Entry 1IQE (X-ray diffraction, 2.90 A resolution); this record covers chains A and L.

[Chain A]
Protein: coagulation Factor Xa
Source organism: Homo sapiens
Notes: EC 3.4.21.6; fragment: heavy chain, catalytic domain (residues 235-469)
UniProtKB: P00742 (FA10_HUMAN); the construct lacks a stretch of the UniProt sequence and is renumbered around it, so the offset changes along the chain: 16-61 = UniProt 235-280; 62-124 = UniProt 282-344; 125-131 = UniProt 346-352; 132-145 = UniProt 355-368; 4 more segments
Amino-acid sequence (235 residues; numbered 16 to 245 plus 7 insertion-coded residues; 2 numbers in that range are skipped by the numbering (no residue carries them; nothing is unmodelled there); the number before each row is that of its first residue; a row labelled like 131A-131B holds insertion residues (131A, then the next letters in order)):
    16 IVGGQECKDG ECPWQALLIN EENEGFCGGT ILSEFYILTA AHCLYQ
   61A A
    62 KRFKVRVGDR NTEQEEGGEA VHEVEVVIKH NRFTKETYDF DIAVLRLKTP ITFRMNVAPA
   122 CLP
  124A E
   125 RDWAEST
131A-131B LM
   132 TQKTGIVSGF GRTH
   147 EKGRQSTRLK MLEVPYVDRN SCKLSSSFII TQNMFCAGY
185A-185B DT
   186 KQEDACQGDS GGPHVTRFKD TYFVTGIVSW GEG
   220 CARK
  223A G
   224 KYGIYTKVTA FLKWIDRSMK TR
Disulfides: Cys-22/Cys-27, Cys-42/Cys-58, Cys-168/Cys-182, Cys-191/Cys-220
Bound ions: Ca2+: Asp-70, Asn-72, Glu-80
Ligand contacts: XMB (4-[(2R)-3-[[(6-chloro-2-naphthalenyl)sulfonyl]amino]-1-oxo-2-[[[1-(4-pyridinyl)-4-piperidinyl]methyl]amino]propyl]-thiomorpholine-1,1-dioxide): His-57, Gln-61, Lys-96, Glu-97, Thr-98, Tyr-99, Phe-174, Asp-189, Ala-190, Cys-191, Gln-192, Ser-195, Val-213, Ser-214, Trp-215, Gly-216, Gly-218, Cys-220, Gly-226, Ile-227, Tyr-228
Curated features (UniProtKB/Swiss-Prot):
  - active site (Charge relay system): His-57, Asp-102, Ser-195

[Chain L]
Protein: coagulation Factor Xa
Source organism: Homo sapiens
Notes: EC 3.4.21.6; fragment: light chain, epidermal growth factor like domain (residues 84-179)
UniProtKB: P00742 (FA10_HUMAN); residues 44-139 here correspond to UniProt positions 84-179 (UniProt number = residue number + 40)
Amino-acid sequence (96 residues; numbered 44 to 139; the number before each row is that of its first residue):
    44 YKDGDQCETS PCQNQGKCKD GLGEYTCTCL EGFEGKNCEL FTRKLCSLDN GDCDQFCHEE
   104 QNSVVCSCAR GYTLADNGKA CIPTGPYPCG KQTLER
Disordered / not traced: 44-86, 138-139
Disulfides: Cys-89/Cys-100, Cys-96/Cys-109, Cys-111/Cys-124
Curated features (UniProtKB/Swiss-Prot):
  - modified residue: Asp-63 (3R: -3-hydroxyaspartate)

[Chain A / chain L interface]
Inter-chain disulfides: Cys-122(A)/Cys-132(L)
Residue-residue contacts (43):
  Gly-25(A) / Gln-135(L)
  Gly-25(A) / Thr-136(L)  hydrogen bond (backbone-backbone)
  Glu-26(A) / Gln-135(L)  hydrogen bond (backbone-side chain)
  Pro-28(A) / Lys-134(L)
  Pro-28(A) / Thr-136(L)
  Trp-29(A) / Gly-133(L)
  Trp-29(A) / Lys-134(L)
  Phe-114(A) / Tyr-130(L)  hydrophobic
  Arg-115(A) / Tyr-130(L)
  Arg-115(A) / Thr-136(L)
  Met-116(A) / Tyr-130(L)
  Met-116(A) / Thr-136(L)  hydrogen bond
  Met-116(A) / Leu-137(L)
  Asn-117(A) / Thr-136(L)  hydrogen bond (backbone-side chain)
  Ala-119(A) / Thr-136(L)
  Pro-120(A) / Tyr-130(L)
  Pro-120(A) / Cys-132(L)
  Pro-120(A) / Gly-133(L)  hydrogen bond (backbone-backbone)
  Ala-121(A) / Cys-132(L)
  Ala-121(A) / Gly-133(L)
  Cys-122(A) / Cys-132(L)  disulfide
  Cys-122(A) / Gly-133(L)  hydrogen bond (side chain-backbone)
  Leu-123(A) / Phe-99(L)
  Leu-123(A) / Arg-113(L)  hydrogen bond (backbone-side chain)
  Pro-124(A) / Phe-99(L)  hydrophobic
  Glu-124A(A) / Phe-99(L)
  Glu-124A(A) / His-101(L)  salt bridge
  Trp-127(A) / Asn-93(L)  hydrogen bond
  Trp-127(A) / Gln-98(L)  hydrogen bond (side chain-backbone)
  Trp-127(A) / Phe-99(L)  hydrophobic
  Trp-127(A) / Cys-100(L)
  Thr-131(A) / Asn-93(L)
  Phe-203(A) / Asn-93(L)
  Phe-203(A) / Asp-97(L)
  Lys-204(A) / Cys-96(L)  hydrogen bond (side chain-backbone)
  Lys-204(A) / Asp-97(L)
  Asp-205(A) / Lys-134(L)  salt bridge
  Thr-206(A) / Cys-132(L)
  Thr-206(A) / Gly-133(L)
  Thr-206(A) / Lys-134(L)
  Tyr-207(A) / Gly-133(L)  hydrogen bond (backbone-backbone)
  Tyr-207(A) / Gln-135(L)
  Phe-208(A) / Phe-99(L)  hydrophobic
Interface residues without a listed pair, chain A (25 interface residues in all): Asp-24, Val-118
Interface residues without a listed pair, chain L (19 interface residues in all): Asp-92, Ala-112, Tyr-115, Pro-131

[Summary]
The interface between chain A and chain L involves 25 residues on one side and 19 on the other; the contacts
include 1 disulfide bond, 11 hydrogen bonds and 2 salt bridges. Polar contacts include Glu-124A(A)/His-101(L),
Asp-205(A)/Lys-134(L) and Glu-26(A)/Gln-135(L). Chain A binds compound XMB.
Here chain A is coagulation Factor Xa and chain L is coagulation Factor Xa, both from Homo sapiens. Entry 1IQE
(Human coagulation factor Xa in complex with M55590) was determined by X-ray diffraction.
